Entry 7KH1 (electron microscopy, 3.20 A resolution); this record covers chains A2 and B5 of the 48 polymer chains in the assembly.

# Chain A2
Molecule: baseplate wedge protein, gp17
From: Vibrio phage XM1
Amino-acid sequence (242 residues; each row starts with the number of its first residue):
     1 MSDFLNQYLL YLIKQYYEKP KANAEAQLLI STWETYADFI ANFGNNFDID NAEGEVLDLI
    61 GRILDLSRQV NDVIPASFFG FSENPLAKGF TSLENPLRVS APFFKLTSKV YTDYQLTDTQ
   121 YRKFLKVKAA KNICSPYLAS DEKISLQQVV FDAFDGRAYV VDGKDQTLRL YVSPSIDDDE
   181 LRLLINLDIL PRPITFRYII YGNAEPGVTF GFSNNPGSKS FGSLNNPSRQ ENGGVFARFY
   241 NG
Disordered / not traced: 80-106, 201-242

# Chain B5
Molecule: baseplate wedge protein, gp16
From: Vibrio phage XM1
Amino-acid sequence (404 residues; numbered 1 to 404; the number before each row is that of its first residue):
     1 MSLTFNENGV QTNTFSELRA LLEAGYREIY GTDIVTDQES PDGQRINLET LLRFDIESAF
    61 SWLYSNLDPD LNTGDMQQII GKLSGLVLLP ASRSQWDVTI NMSRAKTLPA GYTITDENNQ
   121 NWFLDSDVDV LIGDNEVTFL SSLWGSISGI SGSSFTQATP EIGVVSISAS ADAIQGREEE
   181 TPEQFRLRRQ RSTENPAQST IGSIYAKLAQ INGVTDLQVY DNSSDTPDQI TGSSNPDILN
   241 GSEPVTIGAH TMWVVIEGGS LDDIGEVVAK HRLGNTKGSV QVSYIDTLTK PNGDDFQIVN
   301 LHNIDRPVLG DLYVRLTATQ KVSGSPIDTD AIKNKLSLVD FEIGQYVDAD ALYQQSLITN
   361 SNYNVTDLEV SLNGIDWTDG RVFSGYDGKL SISTSNVTIT TVPV

# Chain A2 / chain B5 interface
Contacting residue pairs (81):
  K21(A2) - I29(B5)
  K21(A2) - Y30(B5)
  A24(A2) - I29(B5)
  E25(A2) - Y26(B5)  hydrogen bond
  E25(A2) - I29(B5)
  E25(A2) - Y30(B5)  hydrogen bond
  E25(A2) - R45(B5)  salt bridge
  L28(A2) - G25(B5)
  L28(A2) - Y26(B5)  hydrophobic
  L28(A2) - I29(B5)  hydrophobic
  L29(A2) - Y26(B5)
  L29(A2) - E49(B5)
  L29(A2) - R53(B5)
  T32(A2) - L22(B5)
  T32(A2) - R53(B5)
  W33(A2) - L52(B5)
  W33(A2) - R53(B5)
  W33(A2) - I56(B5)  hydrophobic
  Y36(A2) - L3(B5)  hydrophobic
  Y36(A2) - L18(B5)
  Y36(A2) - R53(B5)
  Y36(A2) - E57(B5)  hydrogen bond
  F39(A2) - L3(B5)  hydrophobic
  F39(A2) - F5(B5)  hydrophobic
  F39(A2) - F60(B5)  hydrophobic
  I40(A2) - F60(B5)  hydrophobic
  N46(A2) - F5(B5)
  F47(A2) - F5(B5)
  F47(A2) - L67(B5)  hydrophobic
  E53(A2) - E7(B5)
  G54(A2) - E7(B5)
  E55(A2) - E7(B5)  hydrogen bond (backbone-backbone)
  E55(A2) - N8(B5)
  V56(A2) - F5(B5)  hydrophobic
  V56(A2) - E7(B5)
  V56(A2) - Y64(B5)
  L59(A2) - Y64(B5)
  L59(A2) - L67(B5)
  R62(A2) - D68(B5)  salt bridge
  R62(A2) - P69(B5)
  R62(A2) - D70(B5)  salt bridge
  R62(A2) - R189(B5)
  I63(A2) - P69(B5)  hydrophobic
  I63(A2) - I80(B5)  hydrophobic
  I63(A2) - L83(B5)  hydrophobic
  I63(A2) - R189(B5)
  I63(A2) - T193(B5)  hydrogen bond (backbone-side chain)
  D65(A2) - Q190(B5)  hydrogen bond
  D65(A2) - T193(B5)
  K128(A2) - E194(B5)  salt bridge
  K131(A2) - E194(B5)  salt bridge
  K131(A2) - A197(B5)
  N132(A2) - T193(B5)
  N132(A2) - E194(B5)
  N132(A2) - P196(B5)
  N132(A2) - A197(B5)  hydrogen bond (backbone-backbone)
  C134(A2) - P196(B5)
  C134(A2) - A197(B5)
  S135(A2) - A197(B5)
  P136(A2) - Q198(B5)
  P136(A2) - S199(B5)
  P136(A2) - L273(B5)  hydrophobic
  Y137(A2) - Q198(B5)  hydrogen bond
  K143(A2) - Q198(B5)  hydrogen bond
  D165(A2) - D225(B5)
  D165(A2) - H250(B5)  salt bridge
  Q166(A2) - L273(B5)
  R192(A2) - T200(B5)  hydrogen bond (backbone-side chain)
  R192(A2) - I201(B5)
  R192(A2) - S223(B5)  hydrogen bond
  R192(A2) - T231(B5)
  R192(A2) - G232(B5)
  P193(A2) - S199(B5)
  P193(A2) - T200(B5)
  P193(A2) - I201(B5)
  P193(A2) - D221(B5)
  I194(A2) - D221(B5)
  I194(A2) - S223(B5)
  I194(A2) - L273(B5)
  T195(A2) - S223(B5)
  T195(A2) - H250(B5)
Other interface residues (no listed pair), chain A2 (39 interface residues in all): T35, F43, L64, I133, D188
Other interface residues (no listed pair), chain B5 (44 interface residues in all): G9, V10, G274

# In short
39 residues of chain A2 and 44 residues of chain B5 are in contact, with 11 hydrogen bonds and 6 salt bridges.
Polar pairs include E25(A2)-R45(B5), R62(A2)-D68(B5) and R62(A2)-D70(B5).
Here chain A2 is baseplate wedge protein, gp17 and chain B5 is baseplate wedge protein, gp16, both from Vibrio
phage XM1. Entry 7KH1 (Baseplate Complex for Myoviridae Phage XM1) was determined by electron microscopy,
deposited together with 7KMX, 7KJK and 7KLN.
